Entry 1TJO (X-ray diffraction, 1.60 A resolution); this record covers chains C and D of the 4 polymer chains in the assembly.

[Chain C (and D)]
Molecule: Iron-rich dpsA-homolog protein
Source organism: Halobacterium salinarum
Notes: chain D of this document is another copy of the same molecule, construct and numbering; everything in this record applies to it too
Reference sequence: Q9HMP7 (DPSA_HALN1); residues 1-182 here = UniProt positions 1-182
Amino-acid sequence (182 residues; each row starts with the number of its first residue):
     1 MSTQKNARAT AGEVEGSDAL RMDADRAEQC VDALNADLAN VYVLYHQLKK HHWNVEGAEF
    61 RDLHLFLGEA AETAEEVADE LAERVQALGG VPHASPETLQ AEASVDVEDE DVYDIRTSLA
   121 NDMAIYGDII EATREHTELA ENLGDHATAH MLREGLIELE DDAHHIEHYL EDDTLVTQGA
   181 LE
Not modelled in the structure: 1-6, 182
Bound ions: Fe ion site 1: His52 (shared with Asp79(D), Glu83(D) of chain D); Mg2+ site 1: Glu56, His168 (shared with Gln86(D) of chain D); Na+ near Glu59 (its only coordinating residue here); Fe ion site 2: Asp79, Glu83 (shared with His52(D) of chain D); Mg2+ site 2: Gln86 (shared with 1 residue of chain A; Glu56(D) of chain D); Fe ion site 3: Glu154 (shared with 1 residue of chain A; Glu154(D) of chain D)
Swiss-Prot annotation at these positions:
  - binding site (Fe cation): His52, Asp79, Glu83
  - site: Trp53 (Involved in iron translocation), Glu56 (Involved in iron translocation), Glu75 (Involved in iron nucleation), Val85 (Involved in iron translocation), Gln86 (Involved in iron translocation), Glu154 (Involved in iron nucleation), His164 (Involved in iron translocation), His168 (Involved in iron translocation), Glu171 (Involved in iron translocation)
From the paper describing this entry:
  - binding site for sulfate ion: His150, Arg153

[How chain C and chain D interact]
Pairs across the interface (91; chain C residue first):
  Ala7(C) - Asp111(D)
  Ala7(C) - Val112(D)
  Ala7(C) - Tyr113(D)  hydrophobic
  Arg8(C) - Glu56(D)  salt bridge
  Arg8(C) - Val112(D)  hydrogen bond (backbone-backbone)
  Arg8(C) - Asp114(D)
  Ala9(C) - Asp111(D)
  Ala9(C) - Val112(D)  hydrogen bond (backbone-backbone)
  Thr10(C) - Asp111(D)
  Ala11(C) - Glu110(D)
  Ala11(C) - Asp111(D)  hydrogen bond (backbone-side chain)
  Tyr42(C) - Tyr45(D)  hydrogen bond
  Tyr42(C) - His46(D)
  Tyr42(C) - Lys49(D)
  Tyr42(C) - Trp53(D)  hydrophobic
  Tyr45(C) - Tyr42(D)  hydrogen bond
  Tyr45(C) - Glu75(D)  hydrogen bond
  His46(C) - Tyr42(D)
  His46(C) - His46(D)  hydrogen bond
  His46(C) - Ala94(D)
  His46(C) - Pro96(D)
  His46(C) - Leu99(D)
  Lys49(C) - Tyr42(D)
  Lys49(C) - Asp79(D)  salt bridge
  Lys50(C) - Ala94(D)
  His52(C) - Asp79(D)  salt bridge
  His52(C) - Glu83(D)  salt bridge
  Trp53(C) - Tyr42(D)  hydrophobic
  Trp53(C) - Asp79(D)  hydrogen bond
  Trp53(C) - Ala82(D)
  Trp53(C) - Glu83(D)
  Trp53(C) - Gln86(D)
  Trp53(C) - Pro92(D)  hydrophobic
  Trp53(C) - His93(D)
  Asn54(C) - Gln86(D)
  Asn54(C) - Pro92(D)
  Glu56(C) - Arg8(D)  salt bridge
  Glu56(C) - Gln86(D)
  His64(C) - Glu83(D)
  Glu75(C) - Tyr45(D)  hydrogen bond
  Glu75(C) - Lys49(D)  salt bridge
  Glu75(C) - Glu75(D)
  Asp79(C) - Lys49(D)  salt bridge
  Asp79(C) - His52(D)  salt bridge
  Asp79(C) - Trp53(D)  hydrogen bond
  Ala82(C) - Trp53(D)
  Glu83(C) - His52(D)  salt bridge
  Glu83(C) - Trp53(D)
  Glu83(C) - His64(D)
  Gln86(C) - Trp53(D)
  Gln86(C) - Asn54(D)
  Gln86(C) - Glu56(D)
  Val91(C) - Glu110(D)
  Val91(C) - Val112(D)  hydrophobic
  Pro92(C) - Trp53(D)  hydrophobic
  Pro92(C) - Asn54(D)
  Pro92(C) - Glu110(D)
  His93(C) - Trp53(D)
  His93(C) - Glu110(D)
  Ala94(C) - His46(D)
  Ala94(C) - Lys50(D)
  Ala94(C) - Glu110(D)  hydrogen bond (backbone-side chain)
  Ser95(C) - Gln100(D)
  Ser95(C) - Val107(D)
  Ser95(C) - Glu110(D)  hydrogen bond (backbone-side chain)
  Pro96(C) - His46(D)
  Pro96(C) - Pro96(D)
  Pro96(C) - Gln100(D)
  Glu97(C) - Gln100(D)  hydrogen bond (backbone-side chain)
  Thr98(C) - Glu110(D)  hydrogen bond
  Leu99(C) - His46(D)
  Gln100(C) - Ser95(D)
  Gln100(C) - Pro96(D)
  Gln100(C) - Glu97(D)  hydrogen bond (side chain-backbone)
  Val107(C) - Ser95(D)
  Glu110(C) - Ala11(D)
  Glu110(C) - Val91(D)
  Glu110(C) - His93(D)
  Glu110(C) - Ala94(D)  hydrogen bond (side chain-backbone)
  Glu110(C) - Ser95(D)  hydrogen bond (side chain-backbone)
  Glu110(C) - Thr98(D)  hydrogen bond
  Asp111(C) - Ala7(D)
  Asp111(C) - Ala9(D)
  Asp111(C) - Thr10(D)
  Asp111(C) - Ala11(D)  hydrogen bond (side chain-backbone)
  Val112(C) - Ala7(D)
  Val112(C) - Arg8(D)  hydrogen bond (backbone-backbone)
  Val112(C) - Ala9(D)  hydrogen bond (backbone-backbone)
  Val112(C) - Val91(D)  hydrophobic
  Tyr113(C) - Ala7(D)  hydrophobic
  Asp114(C) - Arg8(D)
Also at the interface, not in a pair above, chain C (37 interface residues in all): Val43
Also at the interface, not in a pair above, chain D (37 interface residues in all): Val43

[Summary]
The chain C/chain D interface involves 37 residues from each chain, with 21 hydrogen bonds and 9 salt bridges.
Polar contacts include Arg8(C)-Glu56(D), Lys49(C)-Asp79(D) and His52(C)-Asp79(D). Curated annotation (UniProt)
lists 3 Fe cation-binding residues on chain C. The paper reports a binding site for sulfate ion at His150(C)
and Arg153(C).
Both chains are Iron-rich dpsA-homolog protein (Halobacterium salinarum). Entry 1TJO (Iron-oxo clusters
biomineralizing on protein surfaces. Structural analysis of H.salinarum DpsA in its low and high ...) was
determined by X-ray diffraction (same publication as 1TK6, 1TKO, 1TKP and 1MOJ).
